Entry 7UM7 (electron microscopy, 2.75 A resolution); this record covers chains B and E of the 5 polymer chains in the assembly.

[Chain B]
Name: miniGo protein
Source organism: Homo sapiens
Sequence (225 residues; each row starts with the number of its first residue):
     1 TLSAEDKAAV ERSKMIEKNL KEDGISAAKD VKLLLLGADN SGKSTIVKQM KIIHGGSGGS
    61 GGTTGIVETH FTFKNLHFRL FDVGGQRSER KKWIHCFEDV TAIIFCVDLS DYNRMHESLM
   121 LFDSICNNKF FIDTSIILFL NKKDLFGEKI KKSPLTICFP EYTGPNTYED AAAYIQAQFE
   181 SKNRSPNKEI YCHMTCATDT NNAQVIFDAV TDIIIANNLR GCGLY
Not modelled in the structure: 1, 54-63

[Chain E]
Name: Single-chain variable fragment scFv16
Source organism: Mus musculus
Notes: antibody fragment or engineered binder
Sequence (251 residues; row label = number of the first residue in the row; note: 3 numbers in that range are skipped by the numbering (no residue carries them; nothing is unmodelled there); a row labelled like 120A-120O holds insertion residues (120A, then the next letters in order)):
     1 DVQLVESGGG LVQPGGSRKL SCSASGFAFS SFGMHWVRQA PEKGLEWVAY ISSGSGTIYY
    61 ADTVKGRFTI SRDDPKNTLF LQMTSLRSED TAMYYCVRSI YYYGSSPFDF WGQGTTLTVS
120A-120O SGGGGSGGGGSGGGG
   124 SDIVMTQATS SVPVTPGESV SISCRSSKSL LHSNGNTYLY WFLQRPGQSP QLLIYRMSNL
   184 ASGVPDRFSG SGSGTAFTLT ISRLEAEDVG VYYCMQHLEY PLTFGAGTKL ELKAAA
Not modelled in the structure: 1, 120A-120O, 138, 236-239
Cystine bridges: Cys147-Cys217

[Interface between chain B and chain E]
Residue-residue contacts - 17 pairs, chain B then chain E:
  Ser3(B) - His155(E)
  Ser3(B) - Asn157(E)
  Ser3(B) - Tyr161(E)  hydrogen bond
  Ala4(B) - Leu221(E)
  Glu5(B) - Pro107(E)
  Glu5(B) - Tyr161(E)
  Glu5(B) - Tyr163(E)  hydrogen bond
  Glu5(B) - Arg179(E)  salt bridge
  Glu5(B) - His220(E)
  Asp6(B) - Asn157(E)  hydrogen bond
  Ala8(B) - Tyr101(E)  hydrophobic
  Ala9(B) - Tyr101(E)
  Glu11(B) - Ser52(E)  hydrogen bond
  Glu11(B) - Thr57(E)  hydrogen bond
  Arg12(B) - Ile100(E)
  Arg12(B) - Tyr101(E)
  Met15(B) - Ser53(E)
Also at the interface, not in a pair above, chain B (10 interface residues in all): Leu2
Also at the interface, not in a pair above, chain E (17 interface residues in all): Gly54, Gly56, Tyr102, Tyr223

[In short]
10 residues of chain B face 17 of chain E across their interface; the contacts include 5 hydrogen bonds and 1
salt bridge. Among the polar pairs are Glu5(B)-Arg179(E), Ser3(B)-Tyr161(E) and Glu5(B)-Tyr163(E).
Here chain B is miniGo protein (Homo sapiens) and chain E is Single-chain variable fragment scFv16 (Mus
musculus). Entry 7UM7 (CryoEM structure of Go-coupled 5-HT5AR in complex with Methylergometrine) was
determined by electron microscopy together with 7UM4, 7UM5 and 7UM6 from the same study.
